7A6J - chain A; structure by X-ray diffraction, 2.00 A resolution.

# Chain A
Protein: Epidermal growth factor receptor
Source organism: Homo sapiens
Notes: EC 2.7.10.1
Reference sequence: P00533 (EGFR_HUMAN); residues 695-1022 here = UniProt positions 695-1022
Sequence (333 residues; numbered 690 to 1022; the number before each row is that of its first residue):
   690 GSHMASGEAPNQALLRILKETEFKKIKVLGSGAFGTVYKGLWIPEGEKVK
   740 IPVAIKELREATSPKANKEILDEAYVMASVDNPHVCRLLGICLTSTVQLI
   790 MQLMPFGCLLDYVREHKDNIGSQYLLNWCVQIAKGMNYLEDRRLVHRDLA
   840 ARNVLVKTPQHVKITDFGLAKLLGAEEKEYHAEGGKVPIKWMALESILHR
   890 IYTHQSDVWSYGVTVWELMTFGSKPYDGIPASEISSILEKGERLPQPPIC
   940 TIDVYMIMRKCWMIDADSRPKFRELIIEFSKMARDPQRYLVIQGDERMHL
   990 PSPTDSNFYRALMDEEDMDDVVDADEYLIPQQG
Unresolved in the structure: 690-698, 862-875, 983-1022
Differences from the reference sequence: expression tag (690-694); engineered mutation M790 (Thr in P00533), R948 (Val in P00533)
Curated features (UniProtKB/Swiss-Prot):
  - active site: D837 (Proton acceptor)
  - binding site (ATP): L718 to V726, K745, D855
  - site: Y1016 (Important for interaction with PIK3C2B)
  - modified residue: S695 (Phosphoserine), K745 (N6-(2-hydroxyisobutyryl)lysine), Y869 (Phosphotyrosine), S991 (Phosphoserine), S995 (Phosphoserine), Y998 (Phosphotyrosine), Y1016 (Phosphotyrosine)
  - cross-link (Glycyl lysine isopeptide (Lys-Gly)): K716 (interchain with G-Cter in ubiquitin), K737 (interchain with G-Cter in ubiquitin), K754 (interchain with G-Cter in ubiquitin), K757 (interchain with G-Cter in ubiquitin), K867 (interchain with G-Cter in ubiquitin), K929 (interchain with G-Cter in ubiquitin), K960 (interchain with G-Cter in ubiquitin), K970 (interchain with G-Cter in ubiquitin)
  - natural variant: E709 (E709A: Found in a lung cancer sample; E709G: Found in a lung cancer sample; E709K: Found in a lung cancer sample), G719 (G719A: Found in a lung cancer sample; G719C: Found in a lung cancer sample; G719D: Found in a lung cancer sample; G719S: Found in a lung cancer sample), G724 (G724S: Found in a lung cancer sample), E734 (E734K: Found in a lung cancer sample), E746 to S752 (sequence variant, change not given here; Found in a lung cancer sample), E746 to T751 (sequence variant, change not given here; Found in a lung cancer sample), E746 to A750 (deletion: Found in a lung cancer sample), E746 (deletion: Found in a lung cancer sample), L747 to T751 (deletion: Found in a lung cancer sample), L747 to E749 (deletion: Found in a lung cancer sample), L747 (L747F: Found in a lung cancer sample), R748 (R748P: Found in a lung cancer sample), 12 further natural variant entries in UniProt
  - mutagenesis: P699 (P699A: Reduced phosphorylation), N700 (N700A: Abolishes phosphorylation), L704 (L704A: Abolishes phosphorylation), R705 (R705A: Abolishes phosphorylation), I706 (I706A: Abolishes phosphorylation), K745 (K745A/M: Abolishes kinase activity), D974 (D974A: Strongly reduced phosphorylation), R977 (R977A: Reduced phosphorylation), E1005 to D1006 (Constitutively activated kinase), Y1016 (Y1016F: 50% decrease in interaction with PIK3C2B. 65% decrease in interaction with PIK3C2B; when associated with F-1197. Abolishes interaction with PIK3C2B; when associated with F-1197 and F-1092)
Covalently attached groups: Poziotinib, bound form (R2E) linked to C797
Residues lining bound ligands: Poziotinib, bound form (R2E; 1-[4-[4-[[3,4-bis(chloranyl)-2-fluoranyl-phenyl]amino]-7-methoxy-quinazolin-6-yl]oxypiperidin-1-yl]propan-1-one): L718, G719, V726, A743, I744, K745, L788, I789, M790, Q791, L792, M793, P794, G796, D800, R841, L844, T854, D855

# In short
Covalently linked Poziotinib, bound form: at C797. Curated annotation (UniProt) lists active-site residue
D837, 11 ATP-binding residues and 11 mutagenesis sites.
Chain A is Epidermal growth factor receptor (Homo sapiens); the structure, Crystal Structure of
EGFR-T790M/V948R in Complex with Poziotinib, was determined by X-ray diffraction (same publication as 7A6I,
7A6K and 7B85).
